7X40 - chains C and D of the 6 polymer chains in the assembly; structure by electron microscopy, 3.02 A resolution.

# Chain C
Molecule: VP3
Source organism: Coxsackievirus B1
Notes: EC 3.4.22.29, 3.6.1.15, 3.4.22.28, 2.7.7.48
UniProtKB: L7UV52 (L7UV52_9ENTO); residues 1-238 here correspond to UniProt positions 333-570 (UniProt number = residue number + 332)
Sequence (238 residues; each row starts with the number of its first residue):
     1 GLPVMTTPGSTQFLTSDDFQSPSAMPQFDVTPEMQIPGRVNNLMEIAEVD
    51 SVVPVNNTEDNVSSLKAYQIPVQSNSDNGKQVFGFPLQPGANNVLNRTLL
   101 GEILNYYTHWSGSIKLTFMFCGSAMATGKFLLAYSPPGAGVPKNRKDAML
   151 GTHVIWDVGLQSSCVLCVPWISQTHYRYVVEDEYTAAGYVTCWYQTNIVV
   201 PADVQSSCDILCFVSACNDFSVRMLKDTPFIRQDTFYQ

# Chain D
Molecule: Capsid protein VP4
Source organism: Coxsackievirus B1
UniProtKB: A0A2S1FMR1 (A0A2S1FMR1_9ENTO); residues 1-69 here = UniProt positions 1-69
Sequence (69 residues; each row starts with the number of its first residue):
     1 MGAQVSTQKTGAHETGLNASGNSVIHYTNINYYKDAASNSANRQDFTQDP
    51 GKFTEPVKDIMVKTMPALN
Disordered / not traced: 13-24
Construct notes: conflict Val24 (Ile in A0A2S1FMR1)

# Chain C / chain D interface
Pairs across the interface (25; chain C residue first):
  Asp18(C) - Ser40(D)
  Asp18(C) - Ala41(D)  hydrogen bond (side chain-backbone)
  Asp18(C) - Arg43(D)  salt bridge
  Phe19(C) - Ser40(D)
  Gln20(C) - Ile30(D)  hydrogen bond (side chain-backbone)
  Gln20(C) - Asn31(D)
  Gln20(C) - Tyr32(D)
  Gln20(C) - Tyr33(D)
  Gln20(C) - Ser38(D)
  Gln20(C) - Ser40(D)
  Ser21(C) - Ser38(D)
  Pro22(C) - Tyr33(D)
  Ser23(C) - Asp35(D)
  Pro26(C) - Asp35(D)
  Gln27(C) - Asp35(D)  hydrogen bond
  Arg39(C) - Lys52(D)  hydrogen bond (backbone-side chain)
  Asn41(C) - Thr47(D)
  Asn42(C) - Gln48(D)
  Glu45(C) - Gln48(D)
  Glu45(C) - Asp49(D)  hydrogen bond (side chain-backbone)
  Glu45(C) - Phe53(D)
  Glu48(C) - Pro50(D)
  Glu48(C) - Thr54(D)
  Val49(C) - Phe53(D)  hydrophobic
  Gln161(C) - Leu68(D)
Other interface residues (no listed pair), chain C (19 interface residues in all): Asp17, Met25, Gly38, Val40
Other interface residues (no listed pair), chain D (21 interface residues in all): Lys34, Asn39, Pro66, Ala67

# In short
The interface between chain C and chain D involves 19 residues on one side and 21 on the other, with 5
hydrogen bonds and 1 salt bridge. Polar contacts include Asp18(C)-Arg43(D), Asp18(C)-Ala41(D) and
Gln20(C)-Ile30(D).
Here chain C is VP3 and chain D is Capsid protein VP4, both from Coxsackievirus B1. Entry 7X40 (Cryo-EM
structure of Coxsackievirus B1 mature virion in complex with nAb 8A10 (classified from CVB1 mature ...) was
determined by electron microscopy (same publication as 7X2G, 7X2I, 7X2O, 7X2T, 7X2W, 7X35 and 7 further
entries).
